PDB entry 7WO1 | X-ray diffraction, 2.15 A resolution | chain A

[Chain A]
Protein: 3C-like proteinase
Source organism: Severe acute respiratory syndrome coronavirus 2
Notes: EC 3.4.22.69
UniProtKB: P0DTC1 (R1A_SARS2); residues 1-306 here correspond to UniProt positions 3264-3569 (UniProt number = residue number + 3263)
Amino-acid sequence (306 residues; numbered 1 to 306; the number before each row is that of its first residue):
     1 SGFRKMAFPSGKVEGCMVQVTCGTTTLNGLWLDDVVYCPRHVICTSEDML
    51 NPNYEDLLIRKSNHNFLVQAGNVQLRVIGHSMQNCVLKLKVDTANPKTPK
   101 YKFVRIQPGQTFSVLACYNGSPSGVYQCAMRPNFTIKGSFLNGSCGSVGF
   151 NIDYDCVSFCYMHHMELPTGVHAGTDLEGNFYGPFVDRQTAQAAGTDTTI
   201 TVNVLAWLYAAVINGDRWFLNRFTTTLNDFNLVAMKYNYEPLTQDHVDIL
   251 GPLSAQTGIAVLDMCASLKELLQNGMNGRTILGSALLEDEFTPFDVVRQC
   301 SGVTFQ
Glycans and other covalent adducts: compound 3XI linked to Cys145
Ligand contacts: 3XI (N-[(2S)-3-methyl-1-[[(2S)-4-methyl-1-oxidanylidene-1-[[(2S)-1-oxidanylidene-3-[(3S)-2-oxidanylidenepiperidin-3-yl]propan-2-yl]amino]pentan-2-yl]amino]-1-oxidanylidene-butan-2-yl]cyclohexanecarboxamide): Ser1, His41, Met49, Tyr54, Phe140, Leu141, Asn142, Gly143, Ser144, His163, His164, Met165, Glu166, Leu167, Pro168, His172, Asp187, Arg188, Gln189, Thr190, Ala191, Gln192
What the authors report for this chain:
  - catalytic residues: His41, Cys145 (citing earlier work)
  - binding site for 3XI: Met49, Cys145, His163, Glu166, His172

[Overview]
Covalently linked compound 3XI: at Cys145. The paper reports catalytic residues His41 and Cys145; a binding
site for 3XI at Met49, Cys145 and His163 among others.
Chain A is 3C-like proteinase (Severe acute respiratory syndrome coronavirus 2); the structure, Discovery of
SARS-CoV-2 3CLpro peptidomimetic inhibitors through H41-specific protein-ligand interactions, was determined
by X-ray diffraction together with 7WO2, 7WO3, 7WOF and 7WOH from the same study.
